Entry 7JHH (electron microscopy, 3.92 A resolution); this record covers chains L and N of the 7 polymer chains in the assembly.

== Chain L ==
Molecule: Fab light chain
Organism: synthetic construct
Notes: antibody fragment or engineered binder
Chain sequence (215 residues; each row starts with the number of its first residue):
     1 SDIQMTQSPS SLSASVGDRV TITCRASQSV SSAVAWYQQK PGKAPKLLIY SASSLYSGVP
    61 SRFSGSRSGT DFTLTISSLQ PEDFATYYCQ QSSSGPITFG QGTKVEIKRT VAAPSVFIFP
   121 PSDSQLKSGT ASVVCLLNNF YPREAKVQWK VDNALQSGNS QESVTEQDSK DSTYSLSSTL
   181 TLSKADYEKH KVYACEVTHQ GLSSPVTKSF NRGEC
Not modelled in the structure: 1-3, 215
Disulfide bonds: Cys24-Cys89, Cys135-Cys195

== Chain N ==
Molecule: Nanobody
Organism: synthetic construct
Notes: antibody fragment or engineered binder
Chain sequence (159 residues; row label = number of the first residue in the row; numbers below 1 keep their minus sign (Met-28 is residue -28)):
   -28 MKYLLPTAAA GLLLLAAQPA MAMHHHHHHG ENLYFQGSQV QLQESGGGLV QPGGSLRLSC
    32 AASGRTISRY AMSWFRQAPG KEREFVAVAR RSGDGAFYAD SVQGRFTVSR DDAKNTVYLQ
    92 MNSLKPEDTA VYYCAIDSDT FYSGSYDYWG QGTQVTVSS
Not modelled in the structure: -28 to 9, 130
Disulfide bonds: Cys31-Cys105

== Interface between chain L and chain N ==
Contacting residue pairs - 34 pairs, chain L then chain N:
  Ser11(L) with Asp65(N)
  Ser13(L) with Asp65(N); Phe68(N)
  Lys108(L) with Gly66(N); Ala67(N), hydrogen bond (side chain-backbone); Phe68(N)
  Thr110(L) with Tyr69(N); Ala70(N); Asp71(N); Gln74(N)
  Val111(L) with Phe56(N), hydrophobic; Phe68(N), hydrophobic; Tyr69(N), hydrogen bond (backbone-backbone); Ala70(N)
  Tyr141(L) with Phe68(N), hydrophobic
  Pro142(L) with Arg61(N)
  Glu144(L) with Arg61(N), salt bridge; Ser114(N)
  Lys146(L) with Asp110(N)
  Thr198(L) with Ser116(N), hydrogen bond (side chain-backbone)
  His199(L) with Asp118(N)
  Gln200(L) with Phe56(N); Val59(N); Arg61(N); Asp108(N); Ser114(N); Ser116(N), hydrogen bond; Asp118(N)
  Gly201(L) with Phe46(N); Phe56(N)
  Leu202(L) with Asp118(N)
  Ser203(L) with Phe46(N); Arg54(N), hydrogen bond; Asp118(N)
Also at the interface, not in a pair above, chain L (17 interface residues in all): Leu12, Arg109
Also at the interface, not in a pair above, chain N (23 interface residues in all): Ser44, Tyr113, Gly115, Tyr117, Trp120

== Overview ==
The interface between chain L and chain N involves 17 residues on one side and 23 on the other; the contacts
include 5 hydrogen bonds and 1 salt bridge. Polar pairs include Glu144(L)-Arg61(N), Lys108(L)-Ala67(N) and
Thr198(L)-Ser116(N).
Chain L is Fab light chain and chain N is Nanobody, both from synthetic construct; the structure, Cryo-EM
structure of ATP-bound fully inactive AMPK in complex with Fab and nanobody, was determined by electron
microscopy together with 7M74, 7JIJ and 7JHG from the same study.
